3T48 - chain A; structure by X-ray diffraction, 1.50 A resolution.

[Chain A]
Protein: Scin-D
Source organism: Staphylococcus aureus
Notes: fragment: SCIN-D, residues 37-111
Reference sequence: Q99WZ4 (Q99WZ4_STAAM); residues 8-83 here correspond to UniProt positions 36-111 (UniProt number = residue number + 28)
Sequence (81 residues; row label = number of the first residue in the row):
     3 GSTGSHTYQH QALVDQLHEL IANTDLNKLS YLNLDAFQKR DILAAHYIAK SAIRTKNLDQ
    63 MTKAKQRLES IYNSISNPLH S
Unresolved in the structure: 3-10, 82-83
Differences from the reference sequence: expression tag (3-7)
Modified / non-standard residues: Mse63 (selenomethionine; parent Met)
From the paper describing this entry:
  - contacts within the chain: Thr26-His48 (hydrogen bond)
  - mutagenesis - H48A: unchanged binding to C3b

[In short]
The paper reports that H48A leaves binding to C3b unchanged; contacts within the chain involving His48 and
Thr26.
Chain A is Scin-D (Staphylococcus aureus); the structure, Crystal Structure of truncated form of
Staphylococcal Complement Inhibitor D (SCIN-D) at 1.5 Angstrom, was determined by X-ray diffraction (same
publication as 3T46, 3T47, 3T49 and 3T4A).
